PDB entry 8RT6 | electron microscopy, 3.18 A resolution | chains A and C of the 46 polymer chains in the assembly

== Chain A ==
Molecule: TrwE protein
Organism: Escherichia coli
UniProt: O50337 (O50337_ECOLX); residue numbers follow UniProt; this construct covers 1-395
Amino-acid sequence (395 residues; each row starts with the number of its first residue):
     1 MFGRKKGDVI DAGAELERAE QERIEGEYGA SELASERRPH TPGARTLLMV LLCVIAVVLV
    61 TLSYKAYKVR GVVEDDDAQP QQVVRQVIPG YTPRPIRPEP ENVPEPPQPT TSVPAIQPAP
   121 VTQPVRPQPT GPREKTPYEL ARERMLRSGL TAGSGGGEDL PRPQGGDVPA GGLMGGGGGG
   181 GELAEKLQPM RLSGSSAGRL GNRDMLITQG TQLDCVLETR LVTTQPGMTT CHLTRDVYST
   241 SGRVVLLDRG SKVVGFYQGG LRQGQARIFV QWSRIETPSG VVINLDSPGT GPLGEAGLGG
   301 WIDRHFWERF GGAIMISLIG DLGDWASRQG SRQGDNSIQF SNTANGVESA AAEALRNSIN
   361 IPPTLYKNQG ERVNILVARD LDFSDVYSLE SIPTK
Disordered / not traced: 1-134, 154-176, 332-348
Cystine bridges: Cys215-Cys231
Construct notes: conflict Asp335 (Asn in O50337)

== Chain C ==
Molecule: TrwH protein
Organism: Escherichia coli
UniProt: O50334 (O50334_ECOLX); residues 1-47 here = UniProt positions 1-47
Amino-acid sequence (47 residues; numbered 1 to 47; the number before each row is that of its first residue):
     1 MKTIIFAILM TGLLSACASA PKPKQPSDFN REPVNKTVPV EIQRGAL
Disordered / not traced: 1-16, 45-47

== How chain A and chain C interact ==
Pairs across the interface (9; chain A residue first):
  Trp301(A) - Ala18(C)
  Trp301(A) - Ser19(C)
  Trp301(A) - Ala20(C)  hydrophobic
  Trp301(A) - Pro21(C)
  Trp307(A) - Cys17(C)
  Tyr366(A) - Ala20(C)  hydrophobic
  Asn368(A) - Pro21(C)
  Asn368(A) - Pro23(C)
  Gln369(A) - Pro23(C)
Other interface residues (no listed pair), chain A (6 interface residues in all): Arg220
Other interface residues (no listed pair), chain C (7 interface residues in all): Lys22

== In short ==
The interface between chain A and chain C involves 6 residues on one side and 7 on the other.
Chain A is TrwE protein and chain C is TrwH protein, both from Escherichia coli; the structure, Conformation-A
of the full-length outer membrane core complex (TrwH/VirB7, TrwF/VirB9, TrwE/VirB10CTD) from the
fully-assembled R388 type ..., was determined by electron microscopy (same publication as 8RT4, 8RT5, 8RT7,
8RT8, 8RT9, 8RTA, 8RTB and 8RTD).
